Entry 8J74 (electron microscopy, 3.60 A resolution); this record covers chains A and B.

# Chain A (and B)
Molecule: High affinity choline transporter 1
Source organism: Homo sapiens
Notes: chain B of this document is another copy of the same molecule, construct and numbering; everything in this record applies to it too
UniProt: Q9GZV3 (SC5A7_HUMAN); residues 1-580 here = UniProt positions 1-580
Chain sequence (580 residues; numbered 1 to 580; the number before each row is that of its first residue):
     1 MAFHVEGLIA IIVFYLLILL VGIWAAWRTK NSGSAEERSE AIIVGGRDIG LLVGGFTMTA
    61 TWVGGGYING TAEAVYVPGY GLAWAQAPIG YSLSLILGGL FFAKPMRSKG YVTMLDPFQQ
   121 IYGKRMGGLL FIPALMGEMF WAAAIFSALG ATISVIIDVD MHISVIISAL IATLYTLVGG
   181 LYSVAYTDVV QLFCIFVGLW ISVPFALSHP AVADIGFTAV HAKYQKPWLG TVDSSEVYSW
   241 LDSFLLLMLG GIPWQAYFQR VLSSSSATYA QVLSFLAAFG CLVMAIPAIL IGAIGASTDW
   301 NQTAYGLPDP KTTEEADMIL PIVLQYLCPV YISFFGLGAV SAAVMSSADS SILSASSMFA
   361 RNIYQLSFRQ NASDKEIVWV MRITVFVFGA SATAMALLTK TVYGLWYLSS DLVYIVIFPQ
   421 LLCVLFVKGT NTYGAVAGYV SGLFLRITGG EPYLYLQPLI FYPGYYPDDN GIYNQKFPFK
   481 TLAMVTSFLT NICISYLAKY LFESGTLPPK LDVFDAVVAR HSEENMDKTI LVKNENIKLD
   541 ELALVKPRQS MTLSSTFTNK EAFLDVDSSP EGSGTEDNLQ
Unresolved in the structure: 1-2, 518-580
Covalently attached groups: N-acetylglucosamine (NAG) linked to Asn301
Ligand contacts:
  - Lauryl Maltose Neopentyl Glycol (AV0), molecule 1: Ile201, Pro204, Phe205, Ser208, His209, Pro210, Tyr326, Leu327, Cys328, Pro329
  - Lauryl Maltose Neopentyl Glycol (AV0), molecule 2: Asp214, Ile215, Gly216, Phe217, Val220, His221, Ile286, Ile289, Leu290
  - HC6 ((2S,2'S)-2,2'-biphenyl-4,4'-diylbis(2-hydroxy-4,4-dimethylmorpholin-4-ium)): Trp62, Glu73, Tyr80, Gln86, Tyr91, Trp141, Leu246, Leu247, Gly251, Trp254, Trp406, Tyr407, Ser410
  - hexadecane (R16), molecule 1: Trp200, Pro204, Ser208
  - hexadecane (R16), molecule 2: Trp200, Leu207, Asp214, Ile215, Leu290
UniProt features mapped onto this chain:
  - motif: Asp527 to Val532 (Dileucine-like motif)
  - glycosylation: Asn301 (N-linked (GlcNAc...) asparagine)
  - natural variant: Asp48 (D48G: In CMS20), Gly65 (G65E: In CMS20), Ile89 (I89V: 40% reduction in choline transmembrane transporter activity), Pro105 (P105S: In CMS20), Tyr111 (Y111H: In CMS20), Tyr175 (Y175C: In CMS20; uncertain significance), Ile291 (I291T: In CMS20; uncertain significance), Val344 (V344L: In CMS20; uncertain significance), Arg361 (R361Q: In CMS20), Phe418 (F418V: In CMS20; uncertain significance), Arg446 (R446G: In CMS20)
  - mutagenesis: Ile89 (I89A: Decreased choline transmembrane transporter activity, only 20% of wild-type choline uptake activity), Glu451 (E451Q: Decreased choline transmembrane transporter activity, only 5% of wild-type choline uptake activity), Ile530 (I530A: No change in protein internalization. No change in choline transmembrane transporter activity), Leu531 to Val532 (Decreased protein internalization; when associated with V-538. Increased choline transmembrane transporter activity; when associated with V-538), Leu531 (L531A: Loss of protein internalization to vesicular structures in neurons. Increased choline transmembrane transporter activity), Val532 (V532A: Decreased protein internalization. Increased choline transmembrane transporter activity), Lys538 (K538V: Decreased protein internalization; when associated with 531-L-V-532. Increased choline transmembrane transporter activity; when associated with 531-L-V-532)

# How chain A and chain B interact
Contacting residue pairs (5):
  Leu51(A) with Leu52(B), hydrophobic
  Leu52(A) with Leu51(B), hydrophobic; Leu52(B), hydrophobic; Leu276(B), hydrophobic
  Leu276(A) with Leu52(B), hydrophobic
Other interface residues (no listed pair), chain A (4 interface residues in all): Val272
Other interface residues (no listed pair), chain B (4 interface residues in all): Val272

# Summary
Chain A and chain B each contribute 4 residues to their interface. Chain A binds Lauryl Maltose Neopentyl
Glycol, hexadecane and compound HC6. Covalently linked N-acetylglucosamine: at Asn301(A). UniProt lists 6
mutagenesis sites on chain A.
Both chains are High affinity choline transporter 1 (Homo sapiens). Entry 8J74 (Human high-affinity choline
transporter CHT1 in the HC-3-bound outward-facing open conformation, dimeric state) was determined by electron
microscopy together with 8J75, 8J76 and 8J77 from the same study.
